PDB entry 8B9A | electron microscopy, 3.50 A resolution | chains Q and Y of the 23 polymer chains in the assembly

# Chain Q
Molecule: Leading strand DNA
Sequence (84 nucleotides; numbered 2 to 85; the number before each row is that of its first residue):
     2 TAGAGTAGGAAGTGAGGTAAGTGATTAGAGAATTGGAGAGTGTGTTTTTT
    52 TTTTTTTTTTTTTTTTTTTTTTTTTTTTTTTTTT
Unresolved in the structure: 2-25, 49-52, 65-85

# Chain Y
Molecule: Chromosome segregation in meiosis protein 3
From: Saccharomyces cerevisiae
UniProtKB: Q04659 (CSM3_YEAST); residues 1-317 here = UniProt positions 1-317
Chain sequence (319 residues; numbered -1 to 317; the number before each row is that of its first residue; numbers below 1 keep their minus sign (Gly-1 is residue -1)):
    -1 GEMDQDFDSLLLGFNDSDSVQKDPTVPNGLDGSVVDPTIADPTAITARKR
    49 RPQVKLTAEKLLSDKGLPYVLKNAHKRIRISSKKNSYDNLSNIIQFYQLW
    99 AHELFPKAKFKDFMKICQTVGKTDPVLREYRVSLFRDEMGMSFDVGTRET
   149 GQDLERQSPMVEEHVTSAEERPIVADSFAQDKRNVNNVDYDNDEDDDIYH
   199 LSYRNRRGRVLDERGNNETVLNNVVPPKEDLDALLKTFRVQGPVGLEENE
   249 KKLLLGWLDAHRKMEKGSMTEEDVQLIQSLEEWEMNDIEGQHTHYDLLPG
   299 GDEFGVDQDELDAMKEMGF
Unresolved in the structure: -1 to 46, 139-317
Differences from the reference sequence: expression tag (-1 to 0)

# How chain Q and chain Y interact
Residue-residue contacts (6):
  DA28(Q) - Lys120(Y)  phosphate contact
  DA28(Q) - Arg126(Y)  salt bridge to the phosphate
  DG36(Q) - Arg48(Y)  base contact
  DG37(Q) - Arg48(Y)  base contact
  DG39(Q) - Arg48(Y)  phosphate contact
  DG39(Q) - Arg49(Y)  phosphate contact
Interface residues without a listed pair, chain Q (5 interface residues in all): DA38
Interface residues without a listed pair, chain Y (6 interface residues in all): Gln51, Thr121

# Summary
The interface between chain Q and chain Y involves 5 residues on one side and 6 on the other, with 1 salt
bridge. Its one salt-bridged contact is DA28(Q)-Arg126(Y).
Here chain Q is Leading strand DNA and chain Y is Chromosome segregation in meiosis protein 3 (Saccharomyces
cerevisiae). Entry 8B9A (S. cerevisiae replisome + Ctf4, bound by pol alpha primase. Complex engaged with a
fork DNA ...) was determined by electron microscopy together with 8B9B and 8B9C from the same study.
